8S9X - chains D and G of the 7 polymer chains in the assembly; structure by electron microscopy, 3.44 A resolution.

[Chain D]
Name: Cas7-2x
From: Synechocystis sp. PCC 6803
UniProtKB: Q6ZED3 (Q6ZED3_SYNY3); residue numbers follow UniProt; this construct covers 1-522
Chain sequence (522 residues; each row starts with the number of its first residue):
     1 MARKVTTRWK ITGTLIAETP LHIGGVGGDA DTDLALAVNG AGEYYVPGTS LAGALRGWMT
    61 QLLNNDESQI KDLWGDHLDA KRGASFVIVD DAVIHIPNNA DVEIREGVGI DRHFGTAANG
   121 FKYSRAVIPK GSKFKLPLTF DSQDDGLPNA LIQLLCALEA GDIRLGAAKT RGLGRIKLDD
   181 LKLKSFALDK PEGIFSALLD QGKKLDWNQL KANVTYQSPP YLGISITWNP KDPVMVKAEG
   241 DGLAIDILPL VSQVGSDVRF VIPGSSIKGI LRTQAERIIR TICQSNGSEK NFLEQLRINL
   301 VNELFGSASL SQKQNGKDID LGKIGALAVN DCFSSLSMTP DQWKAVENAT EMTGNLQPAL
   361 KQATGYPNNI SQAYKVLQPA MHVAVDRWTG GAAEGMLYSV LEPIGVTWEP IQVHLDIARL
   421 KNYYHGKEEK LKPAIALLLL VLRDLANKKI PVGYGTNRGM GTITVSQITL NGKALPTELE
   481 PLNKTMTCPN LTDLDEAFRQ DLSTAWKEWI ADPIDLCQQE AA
Unresolved in the structure: 314-318, 520-522
Reported in the primary citation:
  - mutagenesis - D29A/D31A/D33A, D241A/D246A: abolished catalytic activity

[Chain G]
Molecule: Self-target RNA
Sequence (60 nucleotides; row label = number of the first residue in the row):
     1 CAUGACGGAU CGCGGGAGUU AUUGACGACC CCGAUUGGUU CUACUACAAA CGUGAUACUA
Unresolved in the structure: 1-19, 39-60

[Chain D / chain G interface]
Residue-residue contacts - 21 pairs, chain D then chain G:
  Asp33(D) with G38(G), base contact
  Ala117(D) with U36(G), base contact
  Asn119(D) with U36(G), sugar contact
  Gly120(D) with U36(G), hydrogen bond to the sugar; G37(G), sugar contact; G38(G), hydrogen bond to the sugar
  Phe121(D) with G38(G), base contact
  Lys122(D) with G37(G), base contact; G38(G), sugar contact
  Asp246(D) with C32(G), phosphate contact
  Ala392(D) with C30(G), base contact
  Ala393(D) with C30(G), sugar contact
  Glu394(D) with C30(G), sugar contact
  Gly395(D) with C30(G), hydrogen bond to the sugar; C31(G), phosphate contact; C32(G), hydrogen bond to the sugar
  Met396(D) with C32(G), base contact; G33(G), sugar contact
  Leu397(D) with C31(G), base contact; C32(G), sugar contact
  Tyr398(D) with C32(G), base contact
Also at the interface, not in a pair above, chain D (21 interface residues in all): Leu34, Glu106, Ala118, Tyr123, Ser124, Leu243, Met381

[Overview]
21 residues of chain D face 7 of chain G across their interface, with 4 hydrogen bonds. Polar pairs include
Gly120(D)-U36(G), Gly120(D)-G38(G) and Gly395(D)-C30(G). The paper reports that D29A/D31A/D33A and D241A/D246A
of chain D abolish catalytic activity.
Here chain D is Cas7-2x (Synechocystis sp. PCC 6803) and chain G is Self-target RNA. Entry 8S9X (CRISPR-Cas
type III-D effector complex bound to self-target RNA in a post-cleavage state) was determined by electron
microscopy (same publication as 8S9T, 8S9U and 8S9V).
